PDB entry 7BY0 | electron microscopy, 4.50 A resolution (low resolution: residue-level contacts below are approximate; hydrogen-bond / salt-bridge calls are withheld) | chains G and J of the 12 polymer chains in the assembly

[Chain G]
Molecule: Histone H2A type 1-B/E
From: Homo sapiens
UniProt: P04908 (H2A1B_HUMAN); residues 0-129 here correspond to UniProt positions 1-130 (UniProt number = residue number + 1)
Chain sequence (130 residues; row label = number of the first residue in the row; numbering starts at 0):
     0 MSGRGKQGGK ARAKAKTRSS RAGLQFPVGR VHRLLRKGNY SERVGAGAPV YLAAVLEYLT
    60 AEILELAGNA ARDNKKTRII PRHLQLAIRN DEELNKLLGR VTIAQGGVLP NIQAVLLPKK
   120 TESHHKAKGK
Unresolved in the structure: 0-10, 119-129
Swiss-Prot annotation at these positions:
  - modified residue: Ser1 (N-acetylserine), Arg3 (Citrulline), Lys5 (N6-(2-hydroxyisobutyryl)lysine), Lys9 (N6-(2-hydroxyisobutyryl)lysine), Lys13 (N6-(beta-hydroxybutyryl)lysine), Lys36 (N6-(2-hydroxyisobutyryl)lysine), Lys74 (N6-(2-hydroxyisobutyryl)lysine), Lys75 (N6-(2-hydroxyisobutyryl)lysine), Lys95 (N6-(2-hydroxyisobutyryl)lysine), Gln104 (N5-methylglutamine), Lys118 (N6-(2-hydroxyisobutyryl)lysine), Lys119 (N6-crotonyllysine), Thr120 (Phosphothreonine), Lys125 (N6-crotonyllysine)
  - cross-link (Glycyl lysine isopeptide (Lys-Gly)): Lys13 (interchain with G-Cter in ubiquitin), Lys15 (interchain with G-Cter in ubiquitin), Lys119 (interchain with G-Cter in ubiquitin)

[Chain J]
Molecule: 145-nt DNA strand
Sequence (145 nucleotides; row label = number of the first residue in the row):
   146 ATCGATGTAT ATATCTGACA CGTGCCTGGA GACTAGGGAG TAATCCCCTT GGCGGTTAAA
   206 ACGCGGGGGA CAGCGCGTAC GTGCGTTTAA GCGGTGCTAG AGCTGTCTAC GACCAATTGA
   266 GCGGCCTCGG CACCGGGATT CTGAT
Unresolved in the structure: 146, 290

[Chain G / chain J interface]
Residue-residue contacts (14; chain G residue first):
  Arg11(G) with DA175(J)
  Lys15(G) with DA175(J)
  Thr16(G) with DA175(J)
  Arg17(G) with DA175(J)
  Arg20(G) with DA175(J); DG176(J)
  Gly28(G) with DG174(J)
  Arg29(G) with DG174(J)
  Arg32(G) with DG173(J); DG174(J)
  Arg42(G) with DG182(J); DG183(J)
  Arg77(G) with DC164(J); DA165(J)
Also at the interface, not in a pair above, chain G (12 interface residues in all): Ala12, Lys13

[Summary]
12 residues of chain G and 8 residues of chain J are in contact.
Here chain G is Histone H2A type 1-B/E (Homo sapiens) and chain J is a 145-nt DNA strand. Entry 7BY0 (The
cryo-EM structure of CENP-A nucleosome in complex with the phosphorylated CENP-C) was determined by electron
microscopy (same publication as 7BXT).
